Entry 5CGH (X-ray diffraction, 2.50 A resolution); this record covers chains F and G of the 30 polymer chains in the assembly.

[Chain F]
Name: Probable proteasome subunit alpha type-7
Source organism: Saccharomyces cerevisiae S288C
Notes: EC 3.4.25.1
Reference sequence: P21242 (PSA7_YEAST); residues -3 to 284 here correspond to UniProt positions 1-288 (UniProt number = residue number + 4)
Sequence (288 residues; row label = number of the first residue in the row; numbers below 1 keep their minus sign (Met-3 is residue -3)):
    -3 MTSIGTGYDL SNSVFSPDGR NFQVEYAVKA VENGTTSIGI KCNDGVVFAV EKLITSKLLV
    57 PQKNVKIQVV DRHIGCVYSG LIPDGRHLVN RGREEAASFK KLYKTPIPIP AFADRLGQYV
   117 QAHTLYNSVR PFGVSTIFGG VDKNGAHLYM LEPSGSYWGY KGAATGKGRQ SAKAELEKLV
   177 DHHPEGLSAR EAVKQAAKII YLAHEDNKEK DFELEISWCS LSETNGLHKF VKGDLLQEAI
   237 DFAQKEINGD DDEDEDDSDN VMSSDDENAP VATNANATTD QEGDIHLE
Disordered / not traced: -3 to 1, 245-284

[Chain G]
Name: Proteasome subunit alpha type-1
Source organism: Saccharomyces cerevisiae S288C
Notes: EC 3.4.25.1
Reference sequence: P21243 (PSA1_YEAST); residues -8 to 243 here correspond to UniProt positions 1-252 (UniProt number = residue number + 9)
Sequence (252 residues; each row starts with the number of its first residue; numbers below 1 keep their minus sign (Met-8 is residue -8)):
    -8 MSGAAAASAA GYDRHITIFS PEGRLYQVEY AFKATNQTNI NSLAVRGKDC TVVISQKKVP
    52 DKLLDPTTVS YIFCISRTIG MVVNGPIPDA RNAALRAKAE AAEFRYKYGY DMPCDVLAKR
   112 MANLSQIYTQ RAYMRPLGVI LTFVSVDEEL GPSIYKTDPA GYYVGYKATA TGPKQQEITT
   172 NLENHFKKSK IDHINEESWE KVVEFAITHM IDALGTEFSK NDLEVGVATK DKFFTLSAEN
   232 IEERLVAIAE QD
Disordered / not traced: -8 to 1, 243
Bound ions: Mg2+: Thr8, Tyr119, Arg122, Met125

[Chain F / chain G interface]
Residue-residue contacts (58):
  Thr2(F) - His6(G)  hydrogen bond (backbone-side chain)
  Gly3(F) - His6(G)
  Tyr4(F) - Arg5(G)
  Tyr4(F) - Tyr21(G)
  Ser9(F) - Arg126(G)
  Val10(F) - His6(G)
  Val10(F) - Gln18(G)
  Phe11(F) - Gln18(G)  hydrogen bond (backbone-side chain)
  Phe11(F) - Tyr21(G)
  Phe11(F) - Ala22(G)  hydrophobic
  Phe11(F) - Arg126(G)
  Phe11(F) - Pro127(G)
  Ser12(F) - Tyr21(G)
  Pro13(F) - Tyr21(G)  hydrophobic
  Pro13(F) - Lys24(G)  hydrogen bond (backbone-side chain)
  Asp14(F) - Lys24(G)
  Gly15(F) - Tyr21(G)
  Gly15(F) - Ala25(G)
  Lys37(F) - Asp56(G)  salt bridge
  Asp110(F) - Arg82(G)
  Gln114(F) - Arg82(G)  hydrogen bond (side chain-backbone)
  Gln114(F) - Asn83(G)
  Gln114(F) - Leu86(G)
  Gln117(F) - Pro79(G)
  Gln117(F) - Asp80(G)
  Gln117(F) - Asn83(G)  hydrogen bond
  Gln117(F) - Arg126(G)
  Thr120(F) - Arg126(G)  hydrogen bond (backbone-side chain)
  Leu121(F) - Tyr124(G)
  Leu121(F) - Arg126(G)
  Leu121(F) - Leu128(G)  hydrophobic
  Tyr122(F) - Tyr124(G)
  Tyr122(F) - Met125(G)  hydrophobic
  Ser150(F) - Pro79(G)
  Gly151(F) - Pro79(G)
  Ser152(F) - Ile78(G)
  Ser152(F) - Pro79(G)
  Tyr153(F) - Arg82(G)  hydrogen bond (backbone-side chain)
  Trp154(F) - Leu55(G)  hydrophobic
  Trp154(F) - Thr59(G)
  Trp154(F) - Val60(G)  hydrophobic
  Trp154(F) - Ser61(G)
  Trp154(F) - Tyr62(G)
  Trp154(F) - Ile78(G)  hydrophobic
  Trp154(F) - Arg82(G)
  Gly155(F) - Leu55(G)
  Gly155(F) - Asp56(G)  hydrogen bond (backbone-backbone)
  Gly155(F) - Thr59(G)  hydrogen bond (backbone-side chain)
  Tyr156(F) - Leu54(G)
  Tyr156(F) - Leu55(G)
  Tyr156(F) - Asp56(G)
  Lys157(F) - Leu54(G)  hydrogen bond (backbone-backbone)
  Lys157(F) - Leu55(G)
  Gly158(F) - Leu54(G)
  Leu172(F) - Leu54(G)
  Glu173(F) - Leu54(G)
  Val176(F) - Leu54(G)  hydrophobic
  Asp177(F) - Lys53(G)  salt bridge
Other interface residues (no listed pair), chain F (32 interface residues in all): Tyr145, Lys169
Other interface residues (no listed pair), chain G (28 interface residues in all): Asp52, Gly129

[In short]
Chain F and chain G form an interface of 32 and 28 residues respectively, with 10 hydrogen bonds and 2 salt
bridges. Polar pairs include Lys37(F)-Asp56(G), Asp177(F)-Lys53(G) and Thr2(F)-His6(G). Thr8(G), Tyr119(G),
Arg122(G) and Met125(G) form the Mg2+ site.
Chain F is Probable proteasome subunit alpha type-7 and chain G is Proteasome subunit alpha type-1, both from
Saccharomyces cerevisiae S288C; the structure, Yeast 20S proteasome beta5-G48C mutant in complex with
alpha-chloroacetamide 5, was determined by X-ray diffraction, deposited together with 5CGF, 5CGG and 5CGI.
